PDB entry 1L38 | X-ray diffraction, 1.80 A resolution | chain A

Chain A:
Name: T4 lysozyme
Source organism: Enterobacteria phage T4
Notes: EC 3.2.1.17
UniProt: P00720 (LYS_BPT4); numbering as in UniProt (aligned over 1-164)
Amino-acid sequence (164 residues; each row starts with the number of its first residue):
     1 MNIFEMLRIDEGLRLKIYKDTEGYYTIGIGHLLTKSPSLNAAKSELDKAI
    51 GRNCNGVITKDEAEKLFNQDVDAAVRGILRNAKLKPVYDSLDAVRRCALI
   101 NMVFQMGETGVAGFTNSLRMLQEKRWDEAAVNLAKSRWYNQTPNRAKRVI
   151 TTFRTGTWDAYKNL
Construct notes: engineered mutation Glu123 (Gln in P00720)
UniProt features mapped onto this chain:
  - active site (Proton donor/acceptor): Glu11, Asp20
  - binding site (substrate): Leu32, Phe104, Ser117, Asn132
  - mutagenesis: Glu11 (E11A/F/H/M/N: Complete loss of enzymatic activity; E11N: Loss of 84% of enzymatic activity; E11Q: Complete loss of activity), Asp20 (D20A/N/S/T: Complete loss of enzymatic activity; D20C: Nearly no effet on specific enzymatic activity; D20E/Q: Loss of 99% of enzymatic activity), Thr26 (T26E: Complete loss of activity at neutral pH; covalently bound substrate; T26H: Facilitates transglycosylation more effectively than hydrolysis; covalently bound substrate), Gly30 (G30A: Almost complete loss of enzymatic activity; G30F: Almost complete loss of enzymatic activity. The enzyme is destabilized by 1.5 kcal/mol), Ser117 (S117F: 10-fold decrease in enzymatic activity; S117I: 500-fold decrease in enzymatic activity; S117V: 50-fold decrease in enzymatic activity), Asn132 (N132I: 5-fold decrease in enzymatic activity; N132M/F: 2-fold decrease in enzymatic activity)

Summary:
UniProt lists active-site residues Glu11 and Asp20, 4 substrate-binding residues and 6 mutagenesis sites.
Chain A is T4 lysozyme (Enterobacteria phage T4); the structure, Contributions of engineered surface salt
bridges to the stability of T4 lysozyme, was determined by X-ray diffraction (same publication as 1L37, 1L39,
1L40 and 1L41).
